Entry 2C9Z (X-ray diffraction, 2.10 A resolution); this record covers chain A.

[Chain A]
Name: Udp glucose\:flavonoid 3-O-glucosyltransferase
Source organism: Vitis vinifera
Notes: EC 2.4.1.91
Reference sequence: O22304 (O22304_VITVI); residue numbers follow UniProt; this construct covers 1-456
Amino-acid sequence (456 residues; row label = number of the first residue in the row):
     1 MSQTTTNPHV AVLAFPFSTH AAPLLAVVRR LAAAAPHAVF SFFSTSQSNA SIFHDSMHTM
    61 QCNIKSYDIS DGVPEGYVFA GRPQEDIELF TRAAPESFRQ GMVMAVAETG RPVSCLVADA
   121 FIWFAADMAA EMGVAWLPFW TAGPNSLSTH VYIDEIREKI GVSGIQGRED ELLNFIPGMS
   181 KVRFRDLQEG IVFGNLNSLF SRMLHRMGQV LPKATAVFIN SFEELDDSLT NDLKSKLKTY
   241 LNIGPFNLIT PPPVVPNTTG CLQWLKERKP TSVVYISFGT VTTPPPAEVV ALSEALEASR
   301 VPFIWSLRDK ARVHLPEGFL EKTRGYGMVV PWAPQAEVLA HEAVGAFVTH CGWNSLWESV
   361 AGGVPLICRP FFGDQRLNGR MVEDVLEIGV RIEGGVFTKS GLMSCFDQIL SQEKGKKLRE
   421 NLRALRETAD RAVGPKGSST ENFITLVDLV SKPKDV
Disordered / not traced: 1-5, 55-58, 251-259
Sequence notes: conflict Val134 (Leu in O22304)
Ligand contacts:
  - 3,5,7,3',4'-pentahydroxyflavone (QUE): Phe15, Phe17, Ser18, His20, Gln84, Ile87, Phe121, Trp140, Ser146, His150, Gln188, Phe200, Leu204, Val281, Phe372, Gly373, Asp374
  - UDP (uridine-5'-diphosphate): Ser18, Thr19, Tyr275, Ser277, Gly279, Thr280, Val281, Ser306, Trp332, Ala333, Gln335, Ala336, His350, Gly352, Trp353, Asn354, Ser355, Glu358
What the authors report for this chain:
  - binding site for 3,5,7,3',4'-pentahydroxyflavone: Glu189
  - mutagenesis - H20A, D374A: abolished catalytic activity
  - mutagenesis - T141A, Q375H (over 300-fold), Q375N: decreased catalytic activity

[In short]
Bound to chain A: UDP and 3,5,7,3',4'-pentahydroxyflavone. From the paper: a binding site for
3,5,7,3',4'-pentahydroxyflavone at Glu189; T141A, Q375H and Q375N reduce catalytic activity; 5 substitutions
were tested in all.
Chain A is Udp glucose\:flavonoid 3-O-glucosyltransferase (Vitis vinifera); the structure, Structure and
activity of a flavonoid 3-0 glucosyltransferase reveals the basis for plant natural product modification, was
determined by X-ray diffraction together with 2C1X and 2C1Z from the same study.
